2QBW - chains A and B; structure by X-ray diffraction, 1.80 A resolution.

[Chain A]
Protein: PDZ-Fibronectin fusion protein
From: Homo sapiens
Reference sequence: Q96RT1 (LAP2_HUMAN); residues 2-82 here correspond to UniProt positions 1330-1410 (UniProt number = residue number + 1328)
Sequence (195 residues; numbered 1 to 195; the number before each row is that of its first residue):
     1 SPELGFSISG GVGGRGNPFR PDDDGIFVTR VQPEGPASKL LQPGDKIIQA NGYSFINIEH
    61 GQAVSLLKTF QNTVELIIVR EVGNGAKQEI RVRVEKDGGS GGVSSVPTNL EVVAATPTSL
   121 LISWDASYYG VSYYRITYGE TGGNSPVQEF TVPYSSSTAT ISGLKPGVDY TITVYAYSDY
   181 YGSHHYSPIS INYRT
Not modelled in the structure: 98-103

[Chain B]
Protein: Polypeptide
Sequence (8 residues; each row starts with the number of its first residue):
     6 PQPVDSWV

[Chain A / chain B interface]
Residue-residue contacts (34):
  P2(A) - W12(B)
  P2(A) - V13(B)
  E3(A) - V13(B)  hydrogen bond (backbone-backbone)
  L4(A) - V13(B)  hydrogen bond (backbone-backbone)
  G5(A) - W12(B)
  G5(A) - V13(B)  hydrogen bond (backbone-backbone)
  F6(A) - W12(B)
  F6(A) - V13(B)  hydrogen bond (backbone-backbone)
  S7(A) - D10(B)  hydrogen bond
  S7(A) - S11(B)
  S7(A) - W12(B)
  I8(A) - D10(B)
  I8(A) - S11(B)  hydrogen bond (backbone-backbone)
  S9(A) - V9(B)
  R15(A) - Q7(B)
  R15(A) - P8(B)  hydrogen bond (side chain-backbone)
  R15(A) - V9(B)
  R30(A) - D10(B)
  R30(A) - W12(B)
  H60(A) - S11(B)
  V64(A) - S11(B)
  Y129(A) - W12(B)  hydrophobic
  G130(A) - W12(B)
  V131(A) - W12(B)
  S132(A) - P8(B)
  S132(A) - D10(B)  hydrogen bond (side chain-backbone)
  S178(A) - S11(B)
  S178(A) - W12(B)  hydrogen bond (backbone-backbone)
  D179(A) - S11(B)
  Y180(A) - P8(B)
  Y180(A) - V9(B)
  Y180(A) - D10(B)
  Y180(A) - S11(B)  hydrogen bond (backbone-side chain)
  Y181(A) - S11(B)
Interface residues without a listed pair, chain A (27 interface residues in all): G10, G16, T29, Q32, L67, K68, Y133

[Overview]
The interface between chain A and chain B involves 27 residues on one side and 7 on the other; the contacts
include 10 hydrogen bonds. Polar pairs include G5(A)-V13(B), S7(A)-D10(B) and R15(A)-P8(B).
Chain A is PDZ-Fibronectin fusion protein (Homo sapiens) and chain B is Polypeptide; the structure, The
crystal structure of PDZ-Fibronectin fusion protein, was determined by X-ray diffraction.
